PDB entry 9EGC | X-ray diffraction, 2.55 A resolution | chains A and B

== Chain A (and B) ==
Protein: THIF-type NAD/FAD binding fold domain-containing protein
Organism: Tenacibaculum discolor
Notes: chain B of this document is another copy of the same molecule, construct and numbering; everything in this record applies to it too
UniProtKB: A0A2G1BYE5 (A0A2G1BYE5_9FLAO); residues 1-250 here = UniProt positions 1-250
Chain sequence (264 residues; each row starts with the number of its first residue; numbers below 1 keep their minus sign (Met-13 is residue -13)):
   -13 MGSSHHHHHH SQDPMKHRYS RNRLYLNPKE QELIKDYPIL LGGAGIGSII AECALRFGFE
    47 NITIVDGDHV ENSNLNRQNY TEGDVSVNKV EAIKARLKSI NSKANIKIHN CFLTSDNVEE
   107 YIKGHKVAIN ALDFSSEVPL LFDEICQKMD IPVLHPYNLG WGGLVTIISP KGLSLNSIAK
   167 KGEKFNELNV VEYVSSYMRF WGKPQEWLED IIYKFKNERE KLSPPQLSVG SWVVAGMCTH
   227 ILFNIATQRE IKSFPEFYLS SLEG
Disordered / not traced: -13 to 1 (chain B: -13 to 0)
Sequence notes: initiating methionine (-13); expression tag (-12 to 0); conflict Asn58 (Asp in A0A2G1BYE5), Ala165 (Ser in A0A2G1BYE5), Lys166 (Arg in A0A2G1BYE5)
Ligand contacts:
  - A1CA3 (N-[(3R)-2-oxoazepan-3-yl]octanamide): Ile32, Ala117, Leu118, Asp119, Phe120, Pro142, Tyr143, Asn144, Leu145, Glu173, Leu174, Val177, Ile197, Ile198, Phe201, Pro210, Gln212
  - maleic acid (MAE): Gly31, Ile32, Arg63, Gln64, Ala117, Ser209, Gln212

== Interface between chain A and chain B ==
Contacting residue pairs - 128 pairs, chain A then chain B:
  Lys2(A) - Asn58(B)
  His3(A) - Ser59(B)
  Arg4(A) - Asn58(B)
  Arg4(A) - Leu61(B)
  Arg4(A) - Asn62(B)
  Arg4(A) - Glu68(B)  salt bridge
  Arg7(A) - Asn62(B)
  Arg7(A) - Arg63(B)
  Arg7(A) - Ser209(B)
  Arg7(A) - Pro210(B)  hydrogen bond (side chain-backbone)
  Arg7(A) - Pro211(B)
  Arg7(A) - Gln212(B)  hydrogen bond (backbone-backbone)
  Asn8(A) - Asn62(B)  hydrogen bond
  Asn8(A) - Gln212(B)
  Asn8(A) - Leu213(B)
  Arg9(A) - Phe201(B)
  Arg9(A) - Glu204(B)  salt bridge
  Arg9(A) - Leu208(B)
  Arg9(A) - Ser209(B)  hydrogen bond (side chain-backbone)
  Arg9(A) - Pro211(B)
  Leu10(A) - Ile197(B)  hydrophobic
  Leu10(A) - Phe201(B)  hydrophobic
  Leu10(A) - Glu204(B)
  Leu10(A) - Pro211(B)  hydrophobic
  Tyr11(A) - Leu145(B)  hydrogen bond (side chain-backbone)
  Tyr11(A) - Gly146(B)  hydrogen bond (side chain-backbone)
  Tyr11(A) - Trp147(B)
  Tyr11(A) - Ile197(B)  hydrophobic
  Tyr11(A) - Pro211(B)
  Tyr11(A) - Leu213(B)  hydrophobic
  Ile35(A) - Trp218(B)
  Glu38(A) - Trp218(B)
  Cys39(A) - Ser214(B)  hydrogen bond (backbone-side chain)
  Cys39(A) - Trp218(B)  hydrophobic
  Arg42(A) - Leu61(B)  hydrogen bond (side chain-backbone)
  Arg42(A) - Asn62(B)
  Arg42(A) - Gln64(B)  hydrogen bond (side chain-backbone)
  Arg42(A) - Tyr66(B)  hydrogen bond (side chain-backbone)
  Arg42(A) - Trp218(B)
  Phe43(A) - Trp147(B)  hydrophobic
  Phe43(A) - Leu213(B)  hydrophobic
  Phe43(A) - Ser214(B)
  Asn58(A) - Lys2(B)
  Asn58(A) - His3(B)
  Asn58(A) - Arg4(B)
  Ser59(A) - His3(B)
  Leu61(A) - Arg4(B)
  Leu61(A) - Arg42(B)  hydrogen bond (backbone-side chain)
  Asn62(A) - Arg4(B)
  Asn62(A) - Arg7(B)
  Asn62(A) - Asn8(B)  hydrogen bond
  Asn62(A) - Arg42(B)
  Arg63(A) - Arg7(B)
  Gln64(A) - Arg42(B)  hydrogen bond (backbone-side chain)
  Asn65(A) - Arg82(B)  hydrogen bond
  Tyr66(A) - Arg42(B)  hydrogen bond (backbone-side chain)
  Thr67(A) - Arg82(B)
  Thr67(A) - Ser85(B)
  Glu68(A) - Arg4(B)  salt bridge
  Glu68(A) - Ser85(B)  hydrogen bond (backbone-backbone)
  Glu68(A) - Ile86(B)
  Glu68(A) - Asn87(B)
  Glu68(A) - Ser88(B)  hydrogen bond
  Arg82(A) - Asn65(B)  hydrogen bond
  Arg82(A) - Thr67(B)
  Arg82(A) - Arg82(B)
  Ser85(A) - Thr67(B)
  Ser85(A) - Glu68(B)  hydrogen bond (backbone-backbone)
  Ile86(A) - Glu68(B)
  Asn87(A) - Glu68(B)
  Ser88(A) - Glu68(B)  hydrogen bond
  Leu145(A) - Tyr11(B)  hydrogen bond (backbone-side chain)
  Gly146(A) - Tyr11(B)  hydrogen bond (backbone-side chain)
  Trp147(A) - Tyr11(B)
  Trp147(A) - Phe43(B)  hydrophobic
  Trp147(A) - His226(B)
  Trp147(A) - Phe229(B)  hydrophobic
  Ile197(A) - Leu10(B)  hydrophobic
  Ile197(A) - Tyr11(B)  hydrophobic
  Phe201(A) - Arg9(B)
  Phe201(A) - Leu10(B)  hydrophobic
  Glu204(A) - Arg9(B)  salt bridge
  Glu204(A) - Leu10(B)
  Leu208(A) - Arg9(B)
  Ser209(A) - Arg7(B)
  Ser209(A) - Arg9(B)  hydrogen bond (backbone-side chain)
  Pro210(A) - Arg7(B)  hydrogen bond (backbone-side chain)
  Pro211(A) - Arg7(B)
  Pro211(A) - Arg9(B)
  Pro211(A) - Leu10(B)  hydrophobic
  Pro211(A) - Tyr11(B)
  Gln212(A) - Arg7(B)  hydrogen bond (backbone-backbone)
  Gln212(A) - Asn8(B)
  Leu213(A) - Asn8(B)
  Leu213(A) - Tyr11(B)  hydrophobic
  Ser214(A) - Cys39(B)  hydrogen bond (side chain-backbone)
  Ser214(A) - Phe43(B)
  Val215(A) - Cys39(B)
  Val215(A) - Gly222(B)
  Trp218(A) - Ile35(B)
  Trp218(A) - Glu38(B)
  Trp218(A) - Cys39(B)  hydrophobic
  Trp218(A) - Arg42(B)
  Trp218(A) - Trp218(B)
  Trp218(A) - Ala221(B)
  Val219(A) - Val219(B)
  Ala221(A) - Trp218(B)
  Gly222(A) - Val215(B)
  Met223(A) - Leu248(B)  hydrophobic
  Thr225(A) - Val215(B)
  His226(A) - Trp147(B)
  His226(A) - Val215(B)
  His226(A) - Leu248(B)
  Ile227(A) - Leu248(B)  hydrophobic
  Phe229(A) - Trp147(B)  hydrophobic
  Tyr244(A) - Leu248(B)  hydrophobic
  Leu245(A) - Gly250(B)
  Ser246(A) - Ser246(B)  hydrogen bond
  Ser246(A) - Ser247(B)
  Ser247(A) - Ser246(B)  hydrogen bond (backbone-side chain)
  Leu248(A) - Met223(B)
  Leu248(A) - His226(B)
  Leu248(A) - Ile227(B)  hydrophobic
  Leu248(A) - Tyr244(B)
  Gly250(A) - Leu245(B)
  Gly250(A) - Ser246(B)  hydrogen bond (backbone-side chain)
  Gly250(A) - Ser247(B)
  Gly250(A) - Gly250(B)
Interface residues without a listed pair, chain A (62 interface residues in all): Ser6, Leu12, Glu57, Gly69, Lys200
Interface residues without a listed pair, chain B (62 interface residues in all): Tyr5, Ser6, Leu12, Gly69, Lys200, Thr225

== Overview ==
The chain A/chain B interface involves 62 residues from each chain; the contacts include 29 hydrogen bonds and
4 salt bridges. Polar contacts include Arg4(A)-Glu68(B), Arg9(A)-Glu204(B) and Arg7(A)-Pro210(B). Chain A
binds compound A1CA3 and maleic acid.
Both chains are THIF-type NAD/FAD binding fold domain-containing protein (Tenacibaculum discolor). Entry 9EGC
(AclA from Tenacibaculum discolor in complex with the C8-N-acyl cyclolysine reaction product (C8-ACL)) was
determined by X-ray diffraction (same publication as 9EGB and 9EGD).
